PDB entry 3TWL | X-ray diffraction, 1.70 A resolution | chain A

[Chain A]
Molecule: Formamidopyrimidine-DNA glycosylase 1
From: Arabidopsis thaliana
Notes: EC 3.2.2.23
Reference sequence: Q9SBB4 (Q9SBB4_ARATH); residue numbers follow UniProt; this construct covers 1-304
Sequence (310 residues; each row starts with the number of its first residue):
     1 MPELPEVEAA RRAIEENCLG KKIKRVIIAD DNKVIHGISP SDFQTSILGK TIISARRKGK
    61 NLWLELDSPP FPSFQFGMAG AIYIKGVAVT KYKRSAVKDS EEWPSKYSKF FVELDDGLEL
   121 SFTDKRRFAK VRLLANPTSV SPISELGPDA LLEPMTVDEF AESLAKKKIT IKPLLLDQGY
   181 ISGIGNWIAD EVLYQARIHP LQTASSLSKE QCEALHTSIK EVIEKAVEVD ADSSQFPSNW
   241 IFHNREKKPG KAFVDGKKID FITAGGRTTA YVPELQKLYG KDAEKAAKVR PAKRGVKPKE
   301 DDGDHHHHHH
Unresolved in the structure: 1, 86-102, 263-268, 288-310
Construct notes: expression tag (305-310)
What the authors report for this chain:
  - contacts within the chain: E6-W187 (hydrogen bond)
  - catalytic residues: K60 (citing earlier work)
  - catalytic residues: E3 (by similarity / conservation)
  - specificity-determining residues: R126 (citing earlier work)

[Overview]
From the paper: catalytic residues K60 and E3; the specificity determinant R126.
Chain A is Formamidopyrimidine-DNA glycosylase 1 (Arabidopsis thaliana); the structure, Crystal structure of
Arabidopsis thaliana FPG, was determined by X-ray diffraction (same publication as 3TWK and 3TWM).
